7TQO - chain A; structure by X-ray diffraction, 1.25 A resolution.

# Chain A
Name: Three-prime repair exonuclease 1
Source organism: Homo sapiens
Notes: EC 3.1.11.2
UniProt: Q9NSU2 (TREX1_HUMAN); residue numbers follow UniProt; this construct covers 1-242
Chain sequence (243 residues; numbered 0 to 242; the number before each row is that of its first residue; numbering starts at 0):
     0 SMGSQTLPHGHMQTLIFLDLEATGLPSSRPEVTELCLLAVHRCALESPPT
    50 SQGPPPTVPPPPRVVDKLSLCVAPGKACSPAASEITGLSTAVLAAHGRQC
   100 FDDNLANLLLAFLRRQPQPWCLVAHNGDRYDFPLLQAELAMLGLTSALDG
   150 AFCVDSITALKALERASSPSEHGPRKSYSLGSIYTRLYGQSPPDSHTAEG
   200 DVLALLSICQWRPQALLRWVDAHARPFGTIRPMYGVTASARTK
Not modelled in the structure: 0-3, 49-52, 168-172, 238-242
Differences from the reference sequence: expression tag (0); engineered mutation Thr-5 (Ala in Q9NSU2), His-8 (Pro in Q9NSU2), His-10 (Pro in Q9NSU2), Leu-17 (Phe in Q9NSU2), Leu-19 (Met in Q9NSU2), Ser-26 (Phe in Q9NSU2), Arg-28 (Gln in Q9NSU2), Glu-30 (Lys in Q9NSU2)
Curated features (UniProtKB/Swiss-Prot):
  - active site: His-195 (Proton donor/acceptor)
  - binding site (Mg(2+)): Asp-18, Glu-20, Asp-200
  - binding site (substrate): Glu-20, Ala-21, Tyr-129, Asp-200
  - modified residue (Phosphoserine): Ser-78, Ser-167
  - natural variant: Asp-18 (D18N: In CHBL1 and AGS1), Arg-114 (R114H: In AGS1 and SLE), Val-122 (V122A: In AGS1), Ala-158 (A158V: In SLE), Glu-198 (E198K: In AGS1), Asp-200 (D200DD: In AGS1; D200H: In AGS1 and SLE; D200N: In AGS1), Val-201 (V201D: In AGS1), Gly-227 (G227S: In SLE), Arg-240 (R240S: In SLE)
  - mutagenesis: Lys-66 (K66R: No effect on ubiquitination), Lys-75 (K75R: Reduces ubiquitination), Lys-160 (K160R: Reduces ubiquitination), Lys-175 (K175R: Reduces ubiquitination), Lys-242 (K242R: Reduces ubiquitination)
What the authors report for this chain:
  - disease-associated variants - D18H, D18N, R97H, R114H, H195Q, H195Y, D200H, D200N (proposed by the authors, not directly observed)
  - catalytic residues: Asp-18, His-195, Asp-200 (citing earlier work)
  - disease-associated variants - E198K: decreased binding to cGAS-DNA condensates (citing earlier work)
  - disease-associated variants - R128H: decreased binding to DNA
  - disease-associated variants - K160R: increased binding to DNA
  - disease-associated variants - T13N (4-8 degC), T32R (4-8 degC), R185C (4-8 degC), D220G (4-8 degC): decreased stability
  - disease-associated variants - L92Q: unchanged stability

# Overview
Curated annotation (UniProt) lists active-site residue His-195, 3 Mg2+-binding residues, 4 substrate-binding
residues and 5 mutagenesis sites. From the paper: catalytic residues Asp-18, His-195 and Asp-200; T13N, T32R
and R185C, among others, reduce stability; 8 substitutions were tested in all.
Chain A is Three-prime repair exonuclease 1 (Homo sapiens); the structure, Structure of human TREX1, was
determined by X-ray diffraction together with 7TQN, 7TQP and 7TQQ from the same study.
